Entry 8TPA (electron microscopy, 3.00 A resolution); this record covers chains H and L of the 12 polymer chains in the assembly.

[Chain H]
Name: Heavy chain of Fab 2-2-1G06
From: Homo sapiens
Notes: antibody fragment or engineered binder
Amino-acid sequence (126 residues; numbered 1 to 113 plus 13 insertion-coded residues; the number before each row is that of its first residue; a row labelled like 35A-35B holds insertion residues (35A, then the next letters in order)):
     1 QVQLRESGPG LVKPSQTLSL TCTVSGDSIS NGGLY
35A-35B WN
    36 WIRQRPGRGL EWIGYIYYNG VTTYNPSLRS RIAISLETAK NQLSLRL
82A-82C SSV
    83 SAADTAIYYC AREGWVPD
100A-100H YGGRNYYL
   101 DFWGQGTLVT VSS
Cystine bridges: Cys22-Cys92

[Chain L]
Name: Light chain of Fab 2-2-1G06
From: Homo sapiens
Notes: antibody fragment or engineered binder
Amino-acid sequence (107 residues; row label = number of the first residue in the row):
     1 DIQMTQSPSS LSASVGDRVT ITCRASHNIQ NFLNWYQQKP GKAPKLLIYA ASTLQSGVPS
    61 RFSGSGSRTD FTLTISSLQP EDFAAYYCQQ SYGLPRTFGQ GTRLEIK
Cystine bridges: Cys23-Cys88

[Chain H / chain L interface]
Pairs across the interface (34):
  Gln39(H) with Gln38(L), hydrogen bond; Tyr87(L), hydrogen bond
  Gly44(H) with Tyr87(L)
  Leu45(H) with Pro44(L), hydrophobic; Phe98(L)
  Trp47(H) with Leu94(L); Pro95(L), hydrophobic; Arg96(L)
  Tyr50(H) with Leu94(L); Arg96(L)
  Thr58(H) with Leu94(L)
  Tyr91(H) with Gln38(L); Lys42(L); Ala43(L), hydrophobic
  Glu95(H) with Arg96(L), salt bridge
  Val98(H) with Tyr49(L), hydrogen bond (backbone-side chain)
  Asp100(H) with Asn31(L), hydrogen bond
  Arg100D(H) with Phe32(L)
  Asn100E(H) with Asn31(L), hydrogen bond (side chain-backbone); Phe32(L); Tyr49(L), hydrogen bond (backbone-side chain); Ser91(L)
  Tyr100F(H) with Asn34(L), hydrogen bond (backbone-side chain); Ser91(L), hydrogen bond (backbone-side chain)
  Tyr100G(H) with Asn34(L); Leu46(L), hydrophobic; Tyr49(L), hydrophobic; Gln55(L)
  Leu100H(H) with Tyr36(L), hydrogen bond (backbone-side chain); Leu46(L)
  Trp103(H) with Tyr36(L), hydrophobic; Ala43(L), hydrophobic; Pro44(L)
  Gly104(H) with Ala43(L)
Interface residues without a listed pair, chain H (25 interface residues in all): Arg43, Glu46, Pro61, Trp97, Tyr100A, Gly100B, Asp101, Gln105
Interface residues without a listed pair, chain L (22 interface residues in all): Asp1, Gln30, Ala50, Gln89, Gln100

[Summary]
The interface between chain H and chain L involves 25 residues on one side and 22 on the other, with 9
hydrogen bonds and 1 salt bridge. Among the polar pairs are Glu95(H)-Arg96(L), Gln39(H)-Gln38(L) and
Gln39(H)-Tyr87(L).
Here chain H is Heavy chain of Fab 2-2-1G06 and chain L is Light chain of Fab 2-2-1G06, both from Homo
sapiens. Entry 8TPA (H1 hemagglutinin (NC99) in complex with medial-junction-targeting Fab 2-2-1G06) was
determined by electron microscopy together with 8TP6, 8TP7 and 8TP9 from the same study.
